Entry 6ZKY (X-ray diffraction, 2.65 A resolution); this record covers chains D and E of the 5 polymer chains in the assembly.

[Chain D]
Name: T-cell receptor alpha chain
From: Homo sapiens
Chain sequence (199 residues; each row starts with the number of its first residue; note: 16 numbers in that range are skipped by the numbering (no residue carries them; nothing is unmodelled there); numbering starts at 0):
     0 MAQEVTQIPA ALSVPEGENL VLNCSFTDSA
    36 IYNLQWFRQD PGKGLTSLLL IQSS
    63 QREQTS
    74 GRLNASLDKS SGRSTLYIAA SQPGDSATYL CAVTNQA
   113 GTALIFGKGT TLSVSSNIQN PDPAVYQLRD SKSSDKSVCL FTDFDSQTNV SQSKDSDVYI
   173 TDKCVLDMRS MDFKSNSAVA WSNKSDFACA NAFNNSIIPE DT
Not modelled in the structure: 0-1, 207-214
Cystine bridges: Cys23-Cys104, Cys151-Cys201

[Chain E]
Name: T-cell receptor beta chain
From: Homo sapiens
Chain sequence (245 residues; row label = number of the first residue in the row; note: 14 numbers in that range are skipped by the numbering (no residue carries them; nothing is unmodelled there); a row labelled like 112A-112B holds insertion residues (112A, then the next letters in order)):
     1 NAGVTQTPKF QVLKTGQSMT LQCSQDMNH
    37 EYMSWYRQDP GMGLRLIHYS VG
    63 AGITDQGEVP
    74 NGYNVSRS
    83 TTEDFPLRLL SAAPSQTSVY FCASSYSIR
112A-112B GS
   113 RGEQFFGPGT RLTVLEDLKN VFPPEVAVFE PSEAEISHTQ KATLVCLATG FYPDHVELSW
   173 WVNGKEVHSG VCTDPQPLKE QPALNDSRYA LSSRLRVSAT FWQDPRNHFR CQVQFYGLSE
   233 NDEWTQDRAK PVTQIVSAEA WGRAD
Not modelled in the structure: 257
Cystine bridges: Cys23-Cys104, Cys158-Cys223

[How chain D and chain E interact]
Disulfides between the chains: Cys176(D)-Cys184(E)
Contacting residue pairs - 97 pairs, chain D then chain E:
  Tyr37(D) - Arg111(E)
  Asn38(D) - Ile110(E)  hydrogen bond (side chain-backbone)
  Asn38(D) - Arg111(E)
  Asn38(D) - Gly112A(E)  hydrogen bond (side chain-backbone)
  Gln40(D) - Gly114(E)  hydrogen bond (side chain-backbone)
  Gln40(D) - Glu115(E)
  Gln40(D) - Gln116(E)  hydrogen bond (side chain-backbone)
  Phe42(D) - Gln116(E)
  Phe42(D) - Phe118(E)  hydrophobic
  Gln44(D) - Gln44(E)  hydrogen bond
  Gln44(D) - Phe103(E)
  Lys48(D) - Phe103(E)
  Gly49(D) - Phe103(E)
  Gly49(D) - Gly119(E)
  Leu50(D) - Leu50(E)  hydrophobic
  Leu50(D) - Phe118(E)
  Ser52(D) - Glu115(E)
  Ser52(D) - Gln116(E)
  Leu55(D) - Ser112B(E)
  Gln57(D) - Ser112B(E)
  Thr107(D) - Ile110(E)
  Ala110(D) - Arg111(E)  hydrogen bond (backbone-side chain)
  Gly113(D) - Ile110(E)
  Gly113(D) - Arg111(E)  hydrogen bond (backbone-side chain)
  Thr114(D) - Tyr55(E)  hydrogen bond
  Thr114(D) - Val57(E)
  Thr114(D) - Ile110(E)
  Ala115(D) - Ile110(E)  hydrophobic
  Leu116(D) - Tyr42(E)  hydrogen bond (backbone-side chain)
  Leu116(D) - Gln116(E)
  Ile117(D) - Glu70(E)
  Phe118(D) - Tyr42(E)
  Phe118(D) - Leu50(E)  hydrophobic
  Phe118(D) - Gln116(E)
  Phe118(D) - Phe118(E)  hydrophobic
  Lys120(D) - Gly47(E)
  Lys120(D) - Met48(E)
  Lys120(D) - Gly49(E)
  Asp134(D) - His150(E)  salt bridge
  Tyr138(D) - Ser144(E)
  Tyr138(D) - Ala146(E)  hydrophobic
  Tyr138(D) - Glu147(E)
  Tyr138(D) - His150(E)
  Tyr138(D) - Thr151(E)
  Gln139(D) - Ser144(E)
  Leu140(D) - Phe141(E)
  Leu140(D) - Glu142(E)
  Leu140(D) - Pro143(E)  hydrophobic
  Leu140(D) - Thr155(E)
  Arg141(D) - Phe141(E)
  Arg141(D) - Glu142(E)  hydrogen bond (backbone-backbone)
  Asp142(D) - Ala139(E)
  Asp142(D) - Val140(E)
  Asp142(D) - Phe141(E)
  Ser143(D) - Val140(E)  hydrogen bond (backbone-backbone)
  Ser143(D) - Glu142(E)  hydrogen bond
  Ser143(D) - Glu251(E)  hydrogen bond (side chain-backbone)
  Ser143(D) - Ala252(E)
  Lys148(D) - Phe141(E)
  Val150(D) - Phe141(E)  hydrophobic
  Leu152(D) - Thr155(E)
  Thr154(D) - Arg208(E)
  Asp155(D) - Thr151(E)
  Asp155(D) - Arg208(E)  salt bridge
  Asp169(D) - Glu192(E)
  Asp169(D) - Gln193(E)
  Tyr171(D) - Leu190(E)  hydrophobic
  Tyr171(D) - Lys191(E)
  Tyr171(D) - Glu192(E)  hydrogen bond (side chain-backbone)
  Ile172(D) - Leu190(E)
  Thr173(D) - Asp186(E)
  Thr173(D) - Ser204(E)
  Thr173(D) - Arg206(E)
  Asp174(D) - Asp186(E)
  Asp174(D) - Arg206(E)
  Cys176(D) - Cys184(E)  disulfide
  Cys176(D) - Arg206(E)  hydrogen bond
  Val177(D) - Cys184(E)
  Leu178(D) - Gly182(E)
  Leu178(D) - Val183(E)
  Leu178(D) - Arg208(E)
  Asp179(D) - Ser181(E)  hydrogen bond (backbone-side chain)
  Asp179(D) - Gly182(E)  hydrogen bond (backbone-backbone)
  Met180(D) - Lys153(E)
  Met180(D) - Arg208(E)
  Met180(D) - Val209(E)
  Met180(D) - Ser210(E)
  Arg181(D) - Ser181(E)
  Met183(D) - Ser210(E)
  Phe185(D) - Lys153(E)
  Phe185(D) - Arg208(E)
  Ser187(D) - Arg208(E)  hydrogen bond
  Ser189(D) - Arg206(E)  hydrogen bond (backbone-side chain)
  Ala190(D) - Arg206(E)
  Val191(D) - Ser204(E)
  Val191(D) - Arg206(E)
  Trp193(D) - Ala202(E)  hydrophobic
Other interface residues (no listed pair), chain D (55 interface residues in all): Gly47, Leu103, Gly119, Ser149, Lys175
Other interface residues (no listed pair), chain E (55 interface residues in all): Tyr38, Ser40, Leu52, Pro120, Val157, Leu159, Thr185

[Overview]
The chain D/chain E interface involves 55 residues from each chain; the contacts include 1 disulfide bond, 19
hydrogen bonds and 2 salt bridges. Among the polar pairs are Asp134(D)-His150(E), Asp155(D)-Arg208(E) and
Asn38(D)-Ile110(E).
Chain D is T-cell receptor alpha chain and chain E is T-cell receptor beta chain, both from Homo sapiens; the
structure, Crystal structure of InhA:01 TCR in complex with HLA-E (S147C) bound to InhA (53-61 H3C), was
determined by X-ray diffraction (same publication as 6ZKW, 6ZKX, 6ZKZ, 7NDQ, 7NDT and 7NDU).
